Entry 6YYY (X-ray diffraction, 2.29 A resolution); this record covers chains A and B.

Chain A:
Protein: Aspartyl/asparaginyl beta-hydroxylase
Organism: Homo sapiens
Notes: EC 1.14.11.16
Reference sequence: Q12797 (ASPH_HUMAN); residues 330-758 here = UniProt positions 330-758
Chain sequence (429 residues; row label = number of the first residue in the row):
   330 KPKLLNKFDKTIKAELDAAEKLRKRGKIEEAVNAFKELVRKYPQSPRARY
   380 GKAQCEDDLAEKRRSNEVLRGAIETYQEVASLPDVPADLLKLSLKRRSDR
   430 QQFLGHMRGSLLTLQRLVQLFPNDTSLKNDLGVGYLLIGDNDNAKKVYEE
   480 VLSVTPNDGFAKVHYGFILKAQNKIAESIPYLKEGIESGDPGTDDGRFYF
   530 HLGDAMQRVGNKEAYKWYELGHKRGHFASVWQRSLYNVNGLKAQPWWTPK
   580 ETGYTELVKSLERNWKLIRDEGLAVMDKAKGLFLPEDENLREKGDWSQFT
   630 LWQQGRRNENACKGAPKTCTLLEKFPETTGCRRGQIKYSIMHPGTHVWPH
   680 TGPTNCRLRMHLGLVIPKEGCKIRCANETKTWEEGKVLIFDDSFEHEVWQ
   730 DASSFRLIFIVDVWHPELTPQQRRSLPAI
Unresolved in the structure: 330
Swiss-Prot annotation at these positions:
  - binding site (2-oxoglutarate): Trp625, Ser668, Arg688 to His690, Arg735
  - binding site (Fe cation): His679, His725
  - glycosylation (N-linked (GlcNAc...) asparagine): Asn452, Asn706
Disulfide bonds: Cys641-Cys648
Ion coordination: Mn2+: His679, His725 (together with manganese)
Small-molecule neighbours: manganese (Q1W; 2,2-dimethyl-4-oxidanylidene-pentanedioic acid): Trp625, Gln627, Ser668, Met670, Val676, His679, Arg688, His690, Trp711, Phe719, Asp721, His725, Val727, Arg735, Ile737, Ile739
Reported in the primary citation:
  - binding site for manganese: Trp625, Met670, Val727
  - disease-associated variants - R735W: decreased catalytic activity (citing earlier work)

Chain B:
Protein: Coagulation factor X
Organism: Homo sapiens
Notes: EC 3.4.21.6
Reference sequence: P00742 (FA10_HUMAN); residues 86-124 here = UniProt positions 86-124
Chain sequence (39 residues; each row starts with the number of its first residue):
    86 DGDQSETSPSQNQGKCKDGLGEYTCTSLEGFEGKNSELF
Unresolved in the structure: 86-98, 117-124
Sequence notes: engineered mutation Ser90 (Cys in P00742), Ser95 (Cys in P00742), Ser112 (Cys in P00742), Ser121 (Cys in P00742)
Swiss-Prot annotation at these positions:
  - modified residue: Asp103 (3R: -3-hydroxyaspartate)
Disulfide bonds: Cys101-Cys110

Interface between chain A and chain B:
Contacting residue pairs - 50 pairs, chain A then chain B:
  Ala389(A) with Phe116(B)
  Arg393(A) with Phe116(B)
  Ser394(A) with Phe116(B)
  Asn395(A) with Gly115(B); Phe116(B), hydrogen bond (side chain-backbone)
  Phe432(A) with Leu113(B); Glu114(B); Gly115(B)
  Leu433(A) with Glu114(B); Gly115(B)
  Gly434(A) with Leu113(B)
  Leu466(A) with Tyr108(B), hydrophobic; Thr109(B)
  His493(A) with Tyr108(B), hydrogen bond
  Phe496(A) with Glu107(B); Tyr108(B), hydrophobic
  Arg526(A) with Tyr108(B), hydrogen bond (side chain-backbone)
  Phe529(A) with Leu105(B), hydrophobic
  His530(A) with Leu105(B), hydrogen bond (side chain-backbone); Gly106(B)
  Tyr565(A) with Thr109(B); Cys110(B), hydrogen bond (side chain-backbone); Thr111(B)
  Asp616(A) with Lys102(B), salt bridge
  Glu617(A) with Lys100(B); Cys101(B); Lys102(B), hydrogen bond (side chain-backbone); Asp103(B), hydrogen bond (side chain-backbone); Gly104(B), hydrogen bond (side chain-backbone)
  Leu619(A) with Asp103(B)
  Trp625(A) with Asp103(B)
  Gln627(A) with Asp103(B)
  Gln632(A) with Lys100(B), hydrogen bond
  Gln633(A) with Lys100(B)
  Gln664(A) with Lys102(B), hydrogen bond (side chain-backbone); Asp103(B)
  Lys666(A) with Asp103(B), salt bridge
  His679(A) with Asp103(B)
  Thr680(A) with Asp103(B); Gly104(B)
  Gly681(A) with Asp103(B)
  Pro682(A) with Cys101(B); Gly104(B); Leu105(B), hydrophobic
  Arg686(A) with Lys102(B), hydrogen bond (side chain-backbone)
  Arg688(A) with Asp103(B), salt bridge
  Pro756(A) with Thr111(B)
  Ala757(A) with Thr111(B)
  Ile758(A) with Cys101(B); Thr111(B)
Interface residues without a listed pair, chain A (35 interface residues in all): Glu390, Val462, Leu465

In short:
The interface between chain A and chain B involves 35 residues on one side and 16 on the other; the contacts
include 11 hydrogen bonds and 3 salt bridges. Among the polar pairs are Asp616(A)-Lys102(B),
Lys666(A)-Asp103(B) and Arg688(A)-Asp103(B). The paper reports a binding site for manganese at Trp625(A),
Met670(A) and Val727(A); R735W of chain A reduces catalytic activity.
Here chain A is Aspartyl/asparaginyl beta-hydroxylase and chain B is Coagulation factor X, both from Homo
sapiens. Entry 6YYY (Aspartyl/Asparaginyl beta-hydroxylase (AspH) oxygenase and TPR domains in complex with
manganese, 4,4-dimethyl-2-oxoglutarate, and factor X substrate ...) was determined by X-ray diffraction (same
publication as 6YYW, 6YYX, 6Z6Q and 6Z6R).
